Entry 5WNT (X-ray diffraction, 3.30 A resolution); this record covers chains A and Q of the 23 polymer chains in the assembly.

== Chain A ==
Molecule: 16S Ribosomal RNA rRNA
Source organism: Thermus thermophilus (strain HB8 / ATCC 27634 / DSM 579)
Sequence (1522 nucleotides; each row starts with the number of its first residue; note: 42 numbers in that range are skipped by the numbering (no residue carries them; nothing is unmodelled there); a row labelled like 190A-190L holds insertion residues (190A, then the next letters in order); numbering starts at 0):
     0 UUUGUUGGAG AGUUUGAUCC UGGCUCAGGG UGAACGCUGG CGGCGUGCCU AAGACAUGCA
    60 AGUCGUGCGG G
    73 CCGCGGGGUU UU
    88 ACUCCG
    95 UGGUC
   101 AGCGGCGGAC GGGUGAGUAA CGCGUGGGU
  129A G
   130 ACCUACCCGG AAGAGGGGGA CAACCCGGGG AAACUCGGGC UAAUCCCCCA UGUGGACCCG
   190 C
190A-190L CCCUUGGGGUGU
   191 GUCCAAAGGG CUUU
   216 GCCCGCUUCC GGAUGGGCCC GCGUCCCAUC AGCUAGUUGG UGGGGUAAUG GCCCACCAAG
   276 GCGACGACGG GUAGCCGGUC UGAGAGGAUG GCCGGCCACA GGGGCACUGA GACACGGGCC
   336 CCACUCCUAC GGGAGGCAGC AGUUAGGAAU CUUCCGCAAU GGGCGCAAGC CUGACGGAGC
   396 GACGCCGCUU GGAGGAAGAA GCCCUUCGGG GUGUAAACUC CUGAA
   442 CCCGGGACGA AACCCCCGAC GA
   474 GGGGACUGAC GGUACCGGG
   494 GUAAUAGCGC CGGCCAACUC CGUGCCAGCA GCCGCGGUAA UACGGAGGGC GCGAGCGUUA
   554 CCCGGAUUCA CUGGGCGUAA AGGGCGUGUA GGCGGCCUGG GGCGUCCCAU GUGAAAGACC
   614 ACGGCUCAAC CGUGGGGGAG CGUGGGAUAC GCUCAGGCUA GACGGUGGGA GAGGGUGGUG
   674 GAAUUCCCGG AGUAGCGGUG AAAUGCGCAG AUACCGGGAG GAACGCCGAU GGCGAAGGCA
   734 GCCACCUGGU CCACCCGUGA CGCUGAGGCG CGAAAGCGUG GGGAGCAAAC CGGAUUAGAU
   794 ACCCGGGUAG UCCACGCCCU AAACGAUGCG CGCUAGGUCU CUGGGUCU
   848 CCUGGGGGCC GAAGCUAACG CGUUAAGCGC GCCGCCUGGG GAGUACGGCC GCAAGGCUGA
   908 AACUCAAAGG AAUUGACGGG GGCCCGCACA AGCGGUGGAG CAUGUGGUUU AAUUCGAAGX
   968 AACGCGAAGA ACCUUACCAG GCCUUGACAU GCUAGG
 1003A G
  1004 AACCCGGGUG AAAGCCUGGG GUGCCCC
1030A-1030D GCGA
  1031 GGGGAGCCCU AGCACAGGUG CUGCAUGGCC GUCGUCAGCU CGUGCCGUGA GGUGUUGGGU
  1091 UAAGUCCCGC AACGAGCGCA ACCCCCGCCG UUAGUUGCCA GCGGUUCGGC CGGGCACUCU
  1151 AACGGGACUG CCCGCGAAA
  1171 GCGGGAGGAA GGAGGGGACG ACGUCUGGUC AGCAUGGCCC UUACGGCCUG GGCGACACAC
  1231 GUGCUACAAU GCCCACUACA AAGCGAUGCC ACCCGGCAAC GGGGAGCUAA UCGCAAAAAG
  1291 GUGGGCCCAG UUCGGAUUGG GGUCUGCAAC CCGACCCCAU GAAGCCGGAA UCGCUAGUAA
  1351 UCGCGGAUCA G
 1361A C
  1362 CAUGCCGCGG UGAAUACGUU CCCGGGCCUU GUACACACXG CCXGUXACGC CAUGGGAGCG
  1422 GGCUCUACCC GAAGUCGCCG GG
  1446 AGCCUACGGG
  1459 CAGGCGCCGA GGGUAGGGCC CGUGACUGGG GCGAAGUCGU AACAAGGUAG CUGUACCGGA
  1519 AGGUGCGGCU GGAUCCACUC CUUUCU
Unresolved in the structure: 0-4, 1534-1538
Differences from the reference sequence: conflict C1534 (A132811 in 55771382), A1535 (C132812 in 55771382)
Modified / non-standard residues: PSU (pseudouridine-5'-monophosphate) at position 516, 7MG (7N-methyl-8-hydroguanosine-5'-monophosphate) at position 527, M2G (N2-dimethylguanosine-5'-monophosphate) at position 966, 5MC (5-methylcytidine-5'-monophosphate) at position 967, 2MG (2N-methylguanosine-5'-monophosphate) at position 1207, 5MC (5-methylcytidine-5'-monophosphate) at position 1400, 4OC (4n,o2'-methylcytidine-5'-monophosphate) at position 1402, 5MC (5-methylcytidine-5'-monophosphate) at position 1404, 5MC (5-methylcytidine-5'-monophosphate) at position 1407, UR3 (3-methyluridine-5'-monophoshate) at position 1498, MA6 (6N-dimethyladenosine-5'-monophoshate) at position 1518, MA6 (6N-dimethyladenosine-5'-monophoshate) at position 1519, PSU (pseudouridine-5'-monophosphate) at position 1540, PSU (pseudouridine-5'-monophosphate) at position 1541
Metal / ion sites: Mg2+ site 1: G6 (shared with 1 residue of chain D); Mg2+ site 2 near G15 (its only coordinating residue here); Mg2+ site 3 near G21 (its only coordinating residue here); Mg2+ site 4 near G28 (its only coordinating residue here); Mg2+ site 5 near G46 (its only coordinating residue here); Mg2+ site 6 near C48 (its only coordinating residue here); Mg2+ site 7 near A53 (its only coordinating residue here); Mg2+ site 8 near G61 (its only coordinating residue here); Mg2+ site 9: G70, U98; K+ site 1: A109, A329, G331; Mg2+ site 10 near G117 (its only coordinating residue here); Mg2+ site 11: G124, U125; 91 more Mg2+ sites not listed; 11 more K+ sites not listed
Residues lining bound ligands: B6M ((1R,2S,3S,4R,6R)-4,6-diamino-2-{[3-O-(2,6-diamino-2,6-dideoxy-alpha-L-altropyranosyl)-beta-L-arabinofuranosyl]oxy}-3-hydroxycyclohexyl 2-amino-2-deoxy-alpha-D-allopyranoside): G1405, U1406, 5MC_1407, A1408, C1409, G1489, C1490, G1491, A1492, A1493, G1494, U1495

== Chain Q ==
Molecule: Ribosomal protein S17
Source organism: Thermus thermophilus (strain HB8 / ATCC 27634 / DSM 579)
Reference sequence: P0DOY7 (RS17_THET8); residues 2-100 here = UniProt positions 2-100
Amino-acid sequence (99 residues; each row starts with the number of its first residue):
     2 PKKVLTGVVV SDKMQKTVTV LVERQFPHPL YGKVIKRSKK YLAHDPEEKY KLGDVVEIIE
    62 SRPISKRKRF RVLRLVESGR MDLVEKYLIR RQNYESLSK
Metal / ion sites: Mg2+ site 1: Asp13, Met15, Glu49; Mg2+ site 2: Ser39 (shared with C280(A) of chain A)

== Interface between chain A and chain Q ==
Residue-residue contacts (90; chain A residue first):
  G127(A) with Pro2(Q), hydrogen bond to the sugar; Glu61(Q), hydrogen bond to the base
  G128(A) with Pro2(Q), phosphate contact; Lys3(Q), sugar contact; Glu61(Q), sugar contact
  A130(A) with Arg63(Q), salt bridge to the phosphate; Pro64(Q), base contact
  U190E(A) with Lys3(Q), base contact; Ser62(Q), base contact; Arg63(Q), hydrogen bond to the base; Arg72(Q), hydrogen bond to the base
  G190F(A) with Arg63(Q), hydrogen bond to the base
  C234(A) with Pro64(Q), sugar contact; Arg70(Q), hydrogen bond to the phosphate
  C235(A) with Glu61(Q), hydrogen bond to the sugar; Arg70(Q), salt bridge to the phosphate; Phe71(Q), sugar contact
  G236(A) with Lys40(Q), salt bridge to the phosphate; Tyr42(Q), hydrogen bond to the phosphate
  C237(A) with Arg25(Q), salt bridge to the phosphate; Lys40(Q), salt bridge to the phosphate; Tyr42(Q), phosphate contact
  G238(A) with Arg25(Q), salt bridge to the phosphate
  A246(A) with Leu98(Q), hydrogen bond to the sugar; Ser99(Q), sugar contact
  G247(A) with Ser99(Q), phosphate contact; Lys100(Q), salt bridge to the phosphate
  U252(A) with Lys67(Q), salt bridge to the phosphate
  U253(A) with Met15(Q), hydrogen bond to the sugar; Lys67(Q), salt bridge to the phosphate
  G254(A) with Met15(Q), sugar contact; Gln16(Q), hydrogen bond to the sugar; Thr18(Q), hydrogen bond to the phosphate; Ser66(Q), hydrogen bond to the phosphate; Lys67(Q), phosphate contact; Lys69(Q), hydrogen bond to the phosphate
  G255(A) with Gln16(Q), hydrogen bond to the sugar; Lys17(Q), hydrogen bond to the phosphate; Ile65(Q), phosphate contact; Ser66(Q), phosphate contact; Lys69(Q), salt bridge to the phosphate
  U256(A) with Lys17(Q), salt bridge to the phosphate
  U264(A) with Arg63(Q), sugar contact; Pro64(Q), hydrogen bond to the sugar
  G265(A) with Pro64(Q), sugar contact; Ile65(Q), sugar contact; Ser66(Q), phosphate contact; Lys67(Q), hydrogen bond to the sugar
  G266(A) with Ile65(Q), phosphate contact; Lys67(Q), phosphate contact
  C267(A) with Lys67(Q), phosphate contact
  A273(A) with Gln16(Q), hydrogen bond to the sugar
  G275(A) with Lys14(Q), phosphate contact; Met15(Q), sugar contact
  G276(A) with Ser12(Q), hydrogen bond to the phosphate; Met15(Q), sugar contact; Thr20(Q), phosphate contact; Arg68(Q), hydrogen bond to the phosphate
  C277(A) with Lys41(Q), salt bridge to the phosphate; Arg68(Q), salt bridge to the phosphate
  G278(A) with Lys41(Q), salt bridge to the phosphate; Arg92(Q), base contact; Tyr95(Q), base contact
  A279(A) with Arg91(Q), salt bridge to the phosphate; Tyr95(Q), hydrogen bond to the phosphate; Leu98(Q), hydrogen bond to the base
  C280(A) with Lys37(Q), base contact; Arg38(Q), hydrogen bond to the sugar; Ser39(Q), hydrogen bond to the base
  C564(A) with Leu31(Q), sugar contact; Tyr32(Q), sugar contact
  U582(A) with Asn94(Q), hydrogen bond to the sugar
  A583(A) with Ile90(Q), sugar contact; Arg91(Q), sugar contact; Asn94(Q), hydrogen bond to the sugar
  G584(A) with Lys87(Q), phosphate contact
  G585(A) with Lys34(Q), hydrogen bond to the phosphate
  C586(A) with Lys34(Q), salt bridge to the phosphate
  G597(A) with Val35(Q), sugar contact
  U598(A) with Pro28(Q), phosphate contact
  G635(A) with Pro2(Q), sugar contact; Lys4(Q), salt bridge to the phosphate
  U636(A) with Pro2(Q), sugar contact
  G644(A) with Gln26(Q), base contact
  C647(A) with Arg81(Q), salt bridge to the phosphate
  G760(A) with Asn94(Q), hydrogen bond to the base; Ser97(Q), hydrogen bond to the base; Leu98(Q), sugar contact
  G761(A) with Ser97(Q), sugar contact
  C879(A) with Lys34(Q), salt bridge to the phosphate
Interface residues without a listed pair, chain A (49 interface residues in all): U129, G129A, G301, C596, A759, C896
Interface residues without a listed pair, chain Q (48 interface residues in all): Leu43, His45

== In short ==
49 residues of chain A face 48 of chain Q across their interface, with 30 hydrogen bonds and 19 salt bridges.
Among the polar pairs are G127(A)-Glu61(Q), U190E(A)-Arg63(Q) and G190F(A)-Arg63(Q). Ligands of chain A:
compound B6M. G70(A) and U98(A) coordinate Mg2+ site 9.
Here chain A is 16S Ribosomal RNA rRNA and chain Q is Ribosomal protein S17, both from Thermus thermophilus
(strain HB8 / ATCC 27634 / DSM 579). Entry 5WNT (Crystal Structure of 30S ribosomal subunit from Thermus
thermophilus) was determined by X-ray diffraction (same publication as 5WNP, 5WNQ, 5WNR, 5WNS, 5WNU and 5WNV).
